PDB entry 3CC4 | X-ray diffraction, 2.70 A resolution | chains 1 and 0 of the 31 polymer chains in the assembly

# Chain 1
Protein: 50S ribosomal protein L37e
Source organism: Haloarcula marismortui
UniProtKB: P32410 (RL37_HALMA); residues 0-56 here correspond to UniProt positions 1-57 (UniProt number = residue number + 1)
Chain sequence (57 residues; numbered 0 to 56; the number before each row is that of its first residue; numbering starts at 0):
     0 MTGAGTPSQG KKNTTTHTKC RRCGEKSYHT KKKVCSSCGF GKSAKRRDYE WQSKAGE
Not modelled in the structure: 0
Metal / ion sites: Sr2+ site 1: Lys-10, Asn-12 (shared with U862(0) of chain 0); Mg2+ near Thr-13 (its only coordinating residue here); Cd2+: Cys-19, Cys-22, Cys-34, Cys-37; Sr2+ site 2 near Asp-47 (its only coordinating residue here)

# Chain 0
Molecule: 23S ribosomal RNA
Source organism: Haloarcula marismortui
Sequence (2923 nucleotides; numbered 1 to 2923; the number before each row is that of its first residue):
     1 GUUGGCUACU AUGCCAGCUG GUGGAUUGCU CGGCUCAGGC GCUGAUGAAG GACGUGCCAA
    61 GCUGCGAUAA GCUGUGGGGA GCCGCACGGA GGCGAAGAAC CACAGAUUUC CGAAUGAGAA
   121 UCUCUCUAAC AAUUGCUUCG CGCAAUGAGG AACCCCGAGA ACUGAAACAU CUCAGUAUCG
   181 GGAGGAACAG AAAACGCAAC GUGAUGUCGU UAGUAACCGC GAGUGAACGC GAUACAGCCC
   241 AAACCGAAGC CCUCACGGGC AAUGUGGUGU CAGGGCUACC UCUCAUCAGC CGACCGUCUU
   301 CACGAAGUCU CUUGGAAUAG AGCGUGAUAC AGGGUGACAA CCCCGUACUG AAGACCAGUA
   361 CGCUGUGCGG UAGUGCCAGA GUAGCGGGGG UUGGAUAUCC CUCGCGAAUA ACGCAGGCAU
   421 CGACUGCGAA GGCUAAACAC AACCUGAGAC CGAUAGUGAA CAAGUAGUGU GAACGAACGC
   481 UGCAAAGUAC CCUCAGAAGG GAGGCGAAAU AGAGCAUGAA AUCAGUUGGC GAUCGAGCGA
   541 CAGGGCAUAC AAGGUCCCUU GACGAAUGAC CGAGACGCGA GUCUCCAGUA AGACUCACGG
   601 GAAGCCGAUG UUCUGUCGUA CGUUUUGAAA AACGAGCCAG GGAGUGUGUC UGUAUGGCAA
   661 GUCUAACCGG AGUAUCCGGG GAGGCACAGG GAAACCGACA UGGCCGCAGG GCUUUGCCCG
   721 AGGGCCGCCG UCUUCAAGGG CGGGGAGCCA UGUGGACACG ACCCGAAUCC GGACGAUCUA
   781 CGCAUGGACA AGAUGAAGCG UGCCGAAAGG CACGUGGAAG UCUGUUAGAG UUGGUGUCCU
   841 ACAAUACCCU CUCGUGAUCU AUGUGUAGGG GUGAAAGGCC CAUCGAGUCC GGCAACAGCU
   901 GGUUCCAAUC GAAACAUGUC GAAGCAUGAC CUCCGCCGAG GUAGUCUGUG AGGUAGAGCG
   961 ACCGAUUGGU GUGUCCGCCU CCGAGAGGAG UCGGCACACC UGUCAAACUC CAAACUUACA
  1021 GACGCUGUUU GACGCGGGGA UUCCGGUGCG CGGGGUAAGC CUGUGUACCA GGAGGGGAAC
  1081 AACCCAGAGA UAGGUUAAGG UCCCCAAGUG UGGAUUAAGU GUAAUCCUCU GAAGGUGGUC
  1141 UCGAGCCCUA GACAGCCGGG AGGUGAGCUU AGAAGCAGCU ACCCUCUAAG AAAAGCGUAA
  1201 CAGCUUACCG GCCGAGGUUU GAGGCGCCCA AAAUGAUCGG GACUCAAAUC CACCACCGAG
  1261 ACCUGUCCGU ACCACUCAUA CUGGUAAUCG AGUAGAUUGG CGCUCUAAUU GGAUGGAAGC
  1321 AGGGGCGAGA GCUCCUGUGG ACCGAUUAGU GACGAAAAUC CUGGCCAUAG UAGCAGCGAU
  1381 AGUCGGGUGA GAACCCCGAC GGCCUAAUGG AUAAGGGUUC CUCAGCACUG CUGAUCAGCU
  1441 GAGGGUUAGC CGGUCCUAAG UCUCACCGCA ACUCGACUGA GACGAAAUGG GAAACAGGUU
  1501 AAUAUUCCUG UGCCAUCAUG CAGUGAAAGU UGACGCCCUG GGGUCGAUCA CGCCGGGCAU
  1561 UCGCCCGGUC GAACCGUCCA ACUCCGUGGA AGCCGUAAUG GCAGGAAGCG GACGAACGGC
  1621 GGCAUAGGGA AACGUGAUUC AACCUGGGGC CCAUGAAAAG ACGAGCAUGA UGUCCGUACC
  1681 GAGAACCGAC ACAGGUGUCC AUGGCGGCGA AAGCCAAGGC CUGUCGGGAG CAACCAACGU
  1741 UAGGGAAUUC GGCAAGUUAG UCCCGUACCU UCGGAAGAAG GGAUGCCUGC UCCGGAACGG
  1801 AGCAGGUCGC AGUGACUCGG AAGCUCGGAC UGUCUAGUAA CAACAUAGGU GACCGCAAAU
  1861 CCGCAAGGAC UCGUACGGUC ACUGAAUCCU GCCCAGUGCA GGUAUCUGAA CACCUCGUAC
  1921 AAGAGGACGA AGGACCUGUC AACGGCGGGG GUAACUAUGA CCCUCUUAAG GUAGCGUAGU
  1981 ACCUUGCCGC AUCAGUAGCG GCUUGCAUGA AUGGAUUAAC CAGAGCUUCA CUGUCCCAAC
  2041 GUUGGGCCCG GUGAACUGUA CAUUCCAGUG CGGAGUCUGG AGACACCCAG GGGGAAGCGA
  2101 AGACCCUAUG GAGCUUUACU GCAGGCUGUC GCUGAGACGU GGUCGCCGAU GUGCAGCAUA
  2161 GGUAGGAGUC GUUACAGAGG UACCCGCGCU AGCGGGCCAC CCAGACAACA GUGAAAUACU
  2221 ACCCGUCGGU GACUGCGACU CUCACUCCGG GAGGAGGACA CCGAUAGCCG GGCAGUUUGA
  2281 CUGGGGCGGU ACGCGCUCGA AAAGAUAUCG AGCGCGCCCU AUGGUCAUCU CAGCCGGGAC
  2341 AGAGACCCGG CGAAGAGUGC AAGAGCAAAA GAUGACUUGA CAGUGUUCUU CCCAACGAGG
  2401 AACGCUGACG CGAAAGCGUG GUCUAGCGAA CCAAUUAGCC UGCUUGAUGC GGGCAAUUGA
  2461 UGACAGAAAA GCUACCCUAG GGAUAACAGA GUCGUCACUC GCAAGAGCAC AUAUCGACCG
  2521 AGUGGCUUGC UACCUCGAUG UCGGUUCCCU CCAUCCUGCC CGUGCAGAAG CGGGCAAGGG
  2581 UGAGGUUGUU CGCCUAUUAA AGGAGGUCGU GAGCUGGGUU UAGACCGUCG UGAGACAGGU
  2641 CGGCUGCUAU CUACUGGGUG UGUAAUGGUG UCUGACAAGA ACGACCGUAU AGUACGAGAG
  2701 GAACUACGGU UGGUGGCCAC UGGUGUACCG GUUGUUCGAG AGAGCACGUG CCGGGUAGCC
  2761 ACGCCACACG GGGUAAGAGC UGAACGCAUC UAAGCUCGAA ACCCACUUGG AAAAGAGACA
  2821 CCGCCGAGGU CCCGCGUACA AGACGCGGUC GAUAGACUCG GGGUGUGCGC GUCGAGGUAA
  2881 CGAGACGUUA AGCCCACGAG CACUAACAGA CCAAAGCCAU CAU
Not modelled in the structure: 1-9, 126-127, 715, 971-998, 1560, 1952-1963, 2137-2236, 2339-2343, 2665-2666, 2915-2923
Modified / non-standard residues: 1MA (6-hydro-1-methyladenosine-5'-monophosphate) at position 628, OMU (o2'-methyluridine 5'-monophosphate) at position 2587, OMG (o2'-methylguanosine-5'-monophosphate) at position 2588, UR3 (3-methyluridine-5'-monophoshate) at position 2619, PSU (pseudouridine-5'-monophosphate) at position 2621
Metal / ion sites: Na+ site 1 near U12 (its only coordinating residue here); Mg2+ site 1 near G28 (its only coordinating residue here); Na+ site 2: C40, G41, C443; Na+ site 3: G56, G61; Sr2+ site 1: C85, A86; Na+ site 4: U107, U108; Mg2+ site 2 near U115 (its only coordinating residue here); Na+ site 5: C130, U146; Na+ site 6: C141, G142; Sr2+ site 2: G147, A183 (shared with 1 residue of chain M); Mg2+ site 3: C162, U2276; K+ site 1: C162, U163, U172; 57 more Na+ sites not listed; 69 more Mg2+ sites not listed; 43 more Sr2+ sites not listed; 1 more K+ sites not listed
Small-molecule neighbours: anisomycin (ANM): G2102, G2482, A2486, C2487, A2488, U2535, A2538, U2539, G2540, U2541, U2620

# How chain 1 and chain 0 interact
Pairs across the interface - 118 pairs, chain 1 then chain 0:
  Thr-1(1) / A1836(0)  hydrogen bond to the sugar
  Thr-1(1) / G1837(0)  hydrogen bond to the phosphate
  Gly-2(1) / U845(0)  sugar contact
  Gly-2(1) / A1836(0)  sugar contact
  Gly-2(1) / G1837(0)  base contact
  Ala-3(1) / A882(0)  sugar contact
  Ala-3(1) / A1836(0)  hydrogen bond to the sugar
  Ala-3(1) / G1837(0)  hydrogen bond to the base
  Gly-4(1) / U845(0)  phosphate contact
  Gly-4(1) / A882(0)  base contact
  Gly-4(1) / G1837(0)  hydrogen bond to the base
  Thr-5(1) / A843(0)  sugar contact
  Thr-5(1) / U845(0)  hydrogen bond to the phosphate
  Thr-5(1) / A882(0)  base contact
  Thr-5(1) / G1688(0)  sugar contact
  Thr-5(1) / G1694(0)  hydrogen bond to the base
  Pro-6(1) / A846(0)  phosphate contact
  Pro-6(1) / G1694(0)  sugar contact
  Pro-6(1) / G1695(0)  hydrogen bond to the sugar
  Ser-7(1) / C778(0)  sugar contact
  Ser-7(1) / A1836(0)  base contact
  Gln-8(1) / C1687(0)  hydrogen bond to the sugar
  Gln-8(1) / G1688(0)  sugar contact
  Gly-9(1) / C1687(0)  hydrogen bond to the base
  Gly-9(1) / G1694(0)  base contact
  Gly-9(1) / G1695(0)  hydrogen bond to the base
  Gly-9(1) / U1696(0)  sugar contact
  Lys-10(1) / C778(0)  phosphate contact
  Lys-10(1) / U779(0)  salt bridge to the phosphate
  Lys-10(1) / G1695(0)  sugar contact
  Lys-10(1) / U1696(0)  sugar contact
  Lys-11(1) / U777(0)  sugar contact
  Lys-11(1) / C778(0)  sugar contact
  Lys-11(1) / C881(0)  hydrogen bond to the base
  Lys-11(1) / C1687(0)  sugar contact
  Asn-12(1) / U777(0)  hydrogen bond to the base
  Asn-12(1) / U862(0)  phosphate contact
  Asn-12(1) / A1414(0)  hydrogen bond to the sugar
  Asn-12(1) / G1415(0)  sugar contact
  Thr-13(1) / U777(0)  hydrogen bond to the base
  Thr-14(1) / G1415(0)  hydrogen bond to the phosphate
  Thr-15(1) / U470(0)  sugar contact
  Thr-15(1) / U777(0)  base contact
  His-16(1) / U470(0)  sugar contact
  His-16(1) / G471(0)  hydrogen bond to the sugar
  His-16(1) / G775(0)  salt bridge to the phosphate
  Thr-17(1) / A120(0)  base contact
  Lys-18(1) / A120(0)  hydrogen bond to the sugar
  Lys-18(1) / U121(0)  base contact
  Cys-19(1) / U121(0)  base contact
  Arg-20(1) / C111(0)  hydrogen bond to the sugar
  Arg-20(1) / G112(0)  salt bridge to the phosphate
  Arg-20(1) / A119(0)  base contact
  Arg-20(1) / A120(0)  salt bridge to the phosphate
  Arg-20(1) / U121(0)  sugar contact
  Arg-21(1) / G50(0)  hydrogen bond to the base
  Arg-21(1) / G112(0)  phosphate contact
  Arg-21(1) / A113(0)  salt bridge to the phosphate
  Cys-22(1) / G51(0)  hydrogen bond to the sugar
  Gly-23(1) / G51(0)  hydrogen bond to the sugar
  Gly-23(1) / U121(0)  base contact
  Lys-25(1) / U470(0)  hydrogen bond to the phosphate
  Lys-25(1) / G471(0)  salt bridge to the phosphate
  Ser-26(1) / G471(0)  hydrogen bond to the phosphate
  Ser-26(1) / A472(0)  hydrogen bond to the phosphate
  Tyr-27(1) / A120(0)  hydrogen bond to the phosphate
  His-28(1) / G775(0)  salt bridge to the phosphate
  His-28(1) / A776(0)  salt bridge to the phosphate
  Thr-29(1) / A120(0)  hydrogen bond to the base
  Lys-30(1) / G863(0)  salt bridge to the phosphate
  Lys-30(1) / U864(0)  salt bridge to the phosphate
  Lys-31(1) / A776(0)  salt bridge to the phosphate
  Lys-32(1) / A120(0)  salt bridge to the phosphate
  Ser-35(1) / G471(0)  hydrogen bond to the sugar
  Ser-35(1) / A472(0)  sugar contact
  Ser-35(1) / C774(0)  phosphate contact
  Ser-35(1) / G775(0)  phosphate contact
  Ser-36(1) / A472(0)  phosphate contact
  Phe-39(1) / G112(0)  phosphate contact
  Phe-39(1) / A113(0)  phosphate contact
  Lys-41(1) / U1473(0)  hydrogen bond to the base
  Lys-41(1) / C1474(0)  phosphate contact
  Ser-42(1) / U1473(0)  hydrogen bond to the base
  Ala-43(1) / A113(0)  phosphate contact
  Ala-43(1) / A114(0)  phosphate contact
  Ala-43(1) / A148(0)  sugar contact
  Lys-44(1) / A148(0)  salt bridge to the phosphate
  Lys-44(1) / G149(0)  phosphate contact
  Lys-44(1) / G182(0)  salt bridge to the phosphate
  Arg-45(1) / G50(0)  base contact
  Arg-45(1) / A148(0)  phosphate contact
  Arg-45(1) / G149(0)  hydrogen bond to the phosphate
  Arg-46(1) / A472(0)  hydrogen bond to the sugar
  Arg-46(1) / A473(0)  salt bridge to the phosphate
  Arg-46(1) / A773(0)  hydrogen bond to the sugar
  Arg-46(1) / C774(0)  salt bridge to the phosphate
  Tyr-48(1) / C179(0)  phosphate contact
  Tyr-48(1) / G772(0)  sugar contact
  Tyr-48(1) / A773(0)  hydrogen bond to the phosphate
  Glu-49(1) / U178(0)  phosphate contact
  Glu-49(1) / C179(0)  hydrogen bond to the phosphate
  Trp-50(1) / U178(0)  phosphate contact
  Trp-50(1) / A472(0)  sugar contact
  Trp-50(1) / G771(0)  base contact
  Trp-50(1) / G772(0)  hydrogen bond to the sugar
  Trp-50(1) / A773(0)  sugar contact
  Trp-50(1) / C890(0)  hydrogen bond to the sugar
  Trp-50(1) / G891(0)  sugar contact
  Gln-51(1) / A473(0)  hydrogen bond to the phosphate
  Ser-52(1) / G891(0)  sugar contact
  Lys-53(1) / G891(0)  salt bridge to the phosphate
  Lys-53(1) / G892(0)  salt bridge to the phosphate
  Lys-53(1) / C893(0)  phosphate contact
  Lys-53(1) / A894(0)  salt bridge to the phosphate
  Ala-54(1) / A177(0)  phosphate contact
  Ala-54(1) / U178(0)  phosphate contact
  Ala-54(1) / G891(0)  phosphate contact
  Ala-54(1) / G892(0)  hydrogen bond to the phosphate
Other interface residues (no listed pair), chain 1 (49 interface residues in all): Gly-40, Glu-56
Other interface residues (no listed pair), chain 0 (63 interface residues in all): A49, A52, A152, G180, G181, G830, U831, A844, U883, A1413, U1463

# In short
Chain 1 and chain 0 form an interface of 49 and 63 residues respectively, with 39 hydrogen bonds and 19 salt
bridges. Among the polar pairs are Ala-3(1)/G1837(0), Gly-4(1)/G1837(0) and Thr-5(1)/G1694(0). Chain 0 binds
anisomycin. G147(0) and A183(0) coordinate Sr2+ site 2.
Here chain 1 is 50S ribosomal protein L37e and chain 0 is 23S ribosomal RNA, both from Haloarcula marismortui.
Entry 3CC4 (Co-crystal Structure of Anisomycin Bound to the 50S Ribosomal Subunit) was determined by X-ray
diffraction, deposited together with 3CC2, 3CC7, 3CCE, 3CCJ, 3CCL, 3CCM and 6 further entries.
